PDB entry 7XAM | electron microscopy, 3.50 A resolution | chains A and C of the 34 polymer chains in the assembly

Chain A:
Molecule: 23S rRNA
From: Mycolicibacterium smegmatis MC2 155
Sequence (3120 nucleotides; each row starts with the number of its first residue):
     1 UAAGUGUUUA AGGGCGCAUG GUGGAUGCCU UGGCACUGGG AGCCGAUGAA GGACGUAGGA
    61 GGCUGCGAUA AGCCUCGGGG AGCUGUCAAC CGAGCGUUGA UCCGAGGAUG UCCGAAUGGG
   121 GAAACCCGGC ACGAGUGAUG UCGUGUCACC AGGCGCUGAA UAUAUAGGCG UCUGGGGGGA
   181 ACGCGGGGAA GUGAAACAUC UCAGUACCCG UAGGAAGAGA AAACAAAAUG UGAUUCCGUG
   241 AGUAGUGGCG AGCGAAAGCG GAGGAUGGCU AAACCGUAUG CAUGUGAUAC CGGGUAGGGG
   301 UUGUGUGUGC GGGGUUGUGG GACCUAUCUU UCCGGCUCUA CCUGGCUGGA GGGCAGUGAG
   361 AAAAUGUUGU GGUUAGCGGA AAUGGCUUGG GAUGGCCUGC CGUAGACGGU GAGAGCCCGG
   421 UACGUGAAAA CCCGACGUCU GUCUUGAUGG UGUUCCCGAG UAGCAGCGGG CCCGUGGAAU
   481 CUGCUGUGAA UCUGCCGGGA CCACCCGGUA AGCCUGAAUA CUUCCCAGUG ACCGAUAGCG
   541 GAUUAGUACC GUGAGGGAAU GGUGAAAAGU ACCCCGGGAG GGGAGUGAAA GAGUACCUGA
   601 AACCGUGCGC UUACAAUCCG UCAGAGCCCU CGACGUGUCG UGGGGUGAUG GCGUGCCUUU
   661 UGAAGAAUGA GCCUGCGAGU CAGGGACAUG UCGCGAGGUU AACCCGGGUG GGGUAGCCGC
   721 AGCGAAAGCG AGUCUGAAUA GGGCGUAUCC ACACAAGAGU GUGUGGUGUA GUGGUGUGUU
   781 CUGGACCCGA AGCGGAGUGA UCUACCCAUG GCCAGGGUGA AGCGCGGGUA AGACCGCGUG
   841 GAGGCCCGAA CCCACUUAGG UUGAAGACUG AGGGGAUGAG CUGUGGGUAG GGGUGAAAGG
   901 CCAAUCAAAC UCCGUGAUAG CUGGUUCUCC CCGAAAUGCA UUUAGGUGCA GCGUCGCAUG
   961 UUUCUUGCCG GAGGUAGAGC UACUGGAUGG CCGAUGGGCC CCACAGGGUU ACUGACGUCA
  1021 GCCAAACUCC GAAUGCCGGU AAGUCCAAGA GUGCGGCAGU GAGACGGCGG GGGAUAAGCU
  1081 CCGUGCGUCG AGAGGGAAAC AGCCCAGAUC GCCGGCUAAG GCCCCUAAGC GUGUGCUAAG
  1141 UGGAAAAGGA UGUGCAGUCG CGAAGACAAC CAGGAGGUUG GCUUAGAAGC AGCCACCCUU
  1201 GAAAGAGUGC GUAAUAGCUC ACUGGUCAAG UGAUUGUGCG CCGAUAAUGU AGCGGGGCUC
  1261 AAGCACACCG CCGAAGCCGC GGCAGCCAAC GUGUUGGCUG GGUAGGGGAG CGUCCUGCAU
  1321 CCGGUGAAGC CGCCGAGUGA UCGAGUGGUG GAGGGUGUGG GAGUGAGAAU GCAGGCAUGA
  1381 GUAGCGAUUA GGCAAGUGAG AACCUUGCCC GCCGAAAGAC CAAGGGUUCC UGGGCCAGGC
  1441 CAGUCCGCCC AGGGUGAGUC GGGACCUAAG GCGAGGCCGA CAGGCGUAGU CGAUGGACAA
  1501 CGGGUUGAUA UUCCCGUACC CGUGUAUGUG CGUCCAUGAU GAAUCAGCGG UACUAACCAU
  1561 CCAAAACCAC CGUGACCGCA CCUUUCGGGG UGUGGCGUUG GUGGGGCUGC AUGGGACCUU
  1621 CGUUGGUAGU AGUCAAGCGA UGGGGUGACG CAGGAAGGUA GCCGUACCGG UCAGUGGUAA
  1681 UACCGGGGUA AGCCUGUAGG GAGUCAGAUA GGUAAAUCCG UCUGGCAUAU AUCCUGAGAG
  1741 GUGAUGCAUA GCCGAGUGAG GCGAAUUCGG UGAUCCUAUG CUGCCGAGAA AAGCCUCUAG
  1801 CGAGGACAUA CACGGCCCGU ACCCCAAACC AACACAGGUG GUCAGGUAGA GAAUACUAAG
  1861 GCGUACGAGU GAACUAUGGU UAAGGAACUC GGCAAAAUGC CCCCGUAACU UCGGGAGAAG
  1921 GGGGACCCAC AUGGCGUGUA AGCCUUUACG GCCCAAGCGU GAGUGGGUGG CACAAACCAG
  1981 UGAGAAGCGA CUGUUUACUA AAAACACAGG UCCGUGCGAA GUCGCAAGAC GAUGUAUACG
  2041 GACUGACGCC UGCCCGGUGC UGGAAGGUUA AGAGGACCCG UUAACUCCCU UUGGGGGUGA
  2101 AGCGGAGAAU UUAAGCCCCA GUAAACGGCG GUGGUAACUA UAACCAUCCU AAGGUAGCGA
  2161 AAUUCCUUGU CGGGUAAGUU CCGACCUGCA CGAAUGGCGU AACGACUUCU CAACUGUCUC
  2221 AACCAUAGAC UCGGCGAAAU UGCACUACGA GUAAAGAUGC UCGUUACGCG CGGCAGGACG
  2281 AAAAGACCCC GGGACCUUCA CUACAACUUG GUAUUGGUGC UCGAUACGGU UUGUGUAGGA
  2341 UAGGUGGGAG ACUGUGAAGC UCACACGCCA GUGUGGGUGG AGUCGUUGUU GAAAUACCAC
  2401 UCUGAUCGUA UUGGGCCUCU AACCUCGGAC CGUAUAUCCG GUUCAGGGAC AGUGCCUGGU
  2461 GGGUAGUUUA ACUGGGGCGG UUGCCUCCUA AAAUGUAACG GAGGCGCCCA AAGGUUCCCU
  2521 CAACCUGGAC GGCAAUCAGG UGUUGAGUGU AAGUGCACAA GGGAGCUUGA CUGCGAGACG
  2581 GACAUGUCGA GCAGGGACGA AAGUCGGGAC UAGUGAUCCG GCACCUCUGA GUGGAAGGGG
  2641 UGUCGCUCAA CGGAUAAAAG GUACCCCGGG GAUAACAGGC UGAUCUUCCC CAAGAGUCCA
  2701 UAUCGACGGG AUGGUUUGGC ACCUCGAUGU CGGCUCGUCG CAUCCUGGGG CUGGAGCAGG
  2761 UCCCAAGGGU UGGGCUGUUC GCCCAUUAAA GCGGCACGCG AGCUGGGUUU AGAACGUCGU
  2821 GAGACAGUUC GGUCUCUAUC CGCCGCGCGC GUCAGAAGCU UGAGGAAACC UGUCCCUAGU
  2881 ACGAGAGGAC CGGGACGGAC GAACCUCUGG UAUACCAGUU GUCCCACCAG GGGCACGGCU
  2941 GGAUAGCCAC GUUCGGACAG GAUAACCGCU GAAAGCAUCU AAGCGGGAAA CCUCUUCCAA
  3001 GACCAGGCUU CUCACCCUCU AGGAGGGAUA AGGCCCCCCG CAGACCACGG GAUUGAUAGA
  3061 CCAGACCUGG AAGCCUAGUA AUAGGUGCAG GGAACUGGCA CUAACCGGCC GAAAACUUAC
Disordered / not traced: 1, 1562-1609, 2136-2144
Bound ions: Mg2+ site 1 near G13 (its only coordinating residue here); Mg2+ site 2: C28, G1354; Mg2+ site 3: C43, G214; Mg2+ site 4 near U56 (its only coordinating residue here); Mg2+ site 5 near U69 (its only coordinating residue here); Mg2+ site 6 near U117 (its only coordinating residue here); Mg2+ site 7: A159, U163; Mg2+ site 8: G191, U2467; Mg2+ site 9 near G191 (its only coordinating residue here); Mg2+ site 10: A196, C197; Mg2+ site 11 near G204 (its only coordinating residue here); Mg2+ site 12 near G217 (its only coordinating residue here); 233 more Mg2+ sites not listed

Chain C:
Protein: 50S ribosomal protein L2
From: Mycolicibacterium smegmatis MC2 155
Reference sequence: A0QSD4 (RL2_MYCS2); numbering as in UniProt (aligned over 1-278)
Sequence (278 residues; numbered 1 to 278; the number before each row is that of its first residue):
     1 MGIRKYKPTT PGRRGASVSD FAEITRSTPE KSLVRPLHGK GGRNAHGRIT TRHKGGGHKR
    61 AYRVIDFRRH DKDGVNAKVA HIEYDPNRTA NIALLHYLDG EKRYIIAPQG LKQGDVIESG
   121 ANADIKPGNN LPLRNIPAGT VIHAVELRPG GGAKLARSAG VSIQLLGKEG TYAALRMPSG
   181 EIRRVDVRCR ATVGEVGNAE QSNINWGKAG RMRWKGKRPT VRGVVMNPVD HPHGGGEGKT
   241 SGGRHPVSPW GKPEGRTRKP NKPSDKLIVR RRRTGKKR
Disordered / not traced: 1, 277-278
Bound ions: Mg2+ site 1: Asp85, Arg88; Mg2+ site 2 near Gly207 (its only coordinating residue here); Mg2+ site 3: Pro232, Gly235

Interface between chain A and chain C:
Residue-residue contacts (245; chain A residue first):
  C805(A) with Arg43(C), hydrogen bond to the sugar; Arg218(C), hydrogen bond to the phosphate
  C806(A) with Lys40(C), sugar contact; Arg43(C), hydrogen bond to the sugar; Gly55(C), phosphate contact; Gly56(C), phosphate contact; Arg218(C), salt bridge to the phosphate
  C807(A) with Gly39(C), phosphate contact; Gly55(C), phosphate contact; Gly56(C), hydrogen bond to the phosphate
  A808(A) with His38(C), phosphate contact; Gly39(C), hydrogen bond to the phosphate
  U809(A) with Lys59(C), salt bridge to the phosphate
  A820(A) with Lys7(C), phosphate contact; Thr9(C), sugar contact
  A821(A) with Arg4(C), hydrogen bond to the sugar; Lys7(C), phosphate contact
  A842(A) with Arg13(C), sugar contact
  G843(A) with Arg13(C), sugar contact
  G844(A) with Thr10(C), phosphate contact; Gly12(C), phosphate contact; Arg13(C), salt bridge to the phosphate; Lys208(C), salt bridge to the phosphate; Ala209(C), hydrogen bond to the base; Gly210(C), hydrogen bond to the base
  A879(A) with Lys208(C), salt bridge to the phosphate; Ala209(C), base contact; Gly210(C), sugar contact; Arg213(C), hydrogen bond to the base; Trp214(C), hydrogen bond to the phosphate
  G887(A) with Arg43(C), base contact; Gly47(C), sugar contact
  U888(A) with His46(C), sugar contact; Gly47(C), sugar contact; Arg48(C), hydrogen bond to the phosphate
  A889(A) with Arg48(C), salt bridge to the phosphate
  G890(A) with Arg48(C), salt bridge to the phosphate
  G892(A) with Arg48(C), sugar contact
  G893(A) with Arg48(C), salt bridge to the phosphate
  U894(A) with Arg48(C), phosphate contact; Ile49(C), hydrogen bond to the phosphate
  G895(A) with Ile49(C), phosphate contact; Arg218(C), salt bridge to the phosphate; Asp230(C), hydrogen bond to the base
  A896(A) with Arg218(C), salt bridge to the phosphate; Pro219(C), sugar contact; Val221(C), sugar contact
  A897(A) with Val221(C), base contact; Val225(C), hydrogen bond to the sugar; Met226(C), base contact; Asp230(C), base contact
  A898(A) with Val225(C), phosphate contact
  G899(A) with Asn227(C), sugar contact; Val229(C), base contact
  G1470(A) with His38(C), salt bridge to the phosphate
  G1486(A) with Ala45(C), phosphate contact
  U1646(A) with Lys31(C), salt bridge to the phosphate
  G1647(A) with Lys31(C), salt bridge to the phosphate
  A1648(A) with Lys31(C), hydrogen bond to the sugar
  G1711(A) with Asp99(C), sugar contact; Glu101(C), hydrogen bond to the sugar
  G1720(A) with Asp99(C), hydrogen bond to the base; Gly100(C), hydrogen bond to the sugar; Lys102(C), hydrogen bond to the phosphate
  U1721(A) with His96(C), phosphate contact; Leu98(C), sugar contact; Gly100(C), sugar contact; Lys102(C), salt bridge to the phosphate
  C1722(A) with Lys78(C), salt bridge to the phosphate
  C1785(A) with Arg4(C), salt bridge to the phosphate; Val18(C), sugar contact; Phe21(C), phosphate contact
  G1786(A) with His58(C), base contact; Arg211(C), salt bridge to the phosphate; Trp214(C), stacking on the base
  A1787(A) with Phe21(C), base contact; His58(C), sugar contact; Lys59(C), sugar contact; Arg60(C), salt bridge to the phosphate; Arg63(C), hydrogen bond to the sugar; Tyr84(C), stacking on the base; Pro86(C), sugar contact
  G1788(A) with His58(C), hydrogen bond to the base; Lys59(C), sugar contact; Arg60(C), phosphate contact; Ala61(C), hydrogen bond to the phosphate; Arg63(C), salt bridge to the phosphate; Pro86(C), phosphate contact
  A1789(A) with Pro36(C), sugar contact; Lys59(C), sugar contact
  A1790(A) with Pro36(C), sugar contact
  U1911(A) with Arg14(C), hydrogen bond to the sugar
  C1912(A) with Pro8(C), phosphate contact
  G1913(A) with Pro8(C), base contact; Thr9(C), sugar contact; Arg14(C), hydrogen bond to the base
  A1990(A) with Pro11(C), base contact
  C1991(A) with Pro11(C), base contact
  C2005(A) with Arg222(C), salt bridge to the phosphate; Val225(C), phosphate contact
  A2006(A) with Pro219(C), sugar contact; Thr220(C), sugar contact; Val221(C), phosphate contact; Arg222(C), salt bridge to the phosphate
  C2007(A) with Ala209(C), sugar contact; Pro219(C), phosphate contact; Thr220(C), hydrogen bond to the phosphate
  A2008(A) with Asn205(C), sugar contact; Trp206(C), phosphate contact; Gly207(C), hydrogen bond to the sugar; Lys208(C), sugar contact; Met212(C), sugar contact; Lys217(C), salt bridge to the phosphate
  G2009(A) with Ile204(C), phosphate contact; Asn205(C), sugar contact; Trp206(C), hydrogen bond to the phosphate
  G2014(A) with Gly255(C), sugar contact; Arg256(C), phosphate contact; Thr257(C), hydrogen bond to the sugar; Arg272(C), salt bridge to the phosphate; Thr274(C), phosphate contact
  U2015(A) with Arg256(C), phosphate contact; Thr257(C), hydrogen bond to the phosphate; Arg258(C), hydrogen bond to the phosphate; Arg272(C), salt bridge to the phosphate
  G2016(A) with Lys154(C), base contact; Met177(C), base contact; Pro178(C), base contact; Ser179(C), hydrogen bond to the base; Glu181(C), hydrogen bond to the sugar; Arg183(C), hydrogen bond to the sugar; Arg258(C), salt bridge to the phosphate; Ile268(C), sugar contact
  C2017(A) with Leu147(C), sugar contact; Lys154(C), sugar contact; Arg183(C), salt bridge to the phosphate; Arg258(C), salt bridge to the phosphate; Lys262(C), salt bridge to the phosphate; Ser264(C), hydrogen bond to the phosphate
  G2018(A) with Lys154(C), phosphate contact
  A2020(A) with Thr257(C), hydrogen bond to the sugar; Lys259(C), salt bridge to the phosphate
  G2021(A) with Thr50(C), base contact; Thr51(C), hydrogen bond to the base; Lys259(C), salt bridge to the phosphate
  U2022(A) with Thr50(C), base contact; Trp250(C), hydrogen bond to the phosphate
  C2023(A) with Asn44(C), hydrogen bond to the base; His46(C), hydrogen bond to the sugar; Arg48(C), phosphate contact; Thr50(C), sugar contact; Trp250(C), phosphate contact
  G2024(A) with His46(C), sugar contact
  G2028(A) with Asn44(C), base contact; His46(C), base contact
  A2029(A) with Asn44(C), sugar contact; Ala45(C), hydrogen bond to the sugar
  C2030(A) with Lys40(C), phosphate contact; Gly42(C), sugar contact; Arg43(C), sugar contact; Asn44(C), sugar contact; Thr50(C), hydrogen bond to the base; Thr51(C), base contact
  G2031(A) with Lys40(C), phosphate contact; Thr51(C), hydrogen bond to the sugar; Lys54(C), phosphate contact
  A2032(A) with Lys54(C), salt bridge to the phosphate
  U2033(A) with Leu37(C), phosphate contact; Lys40(C), salt bridge to the phosphate; Tyr62(C), stacking on the base
  G2034(A) with Tyr62(C), hydrogen bond to the phosphate; Phe67(C), phosphate contact; Asn87(C), sugar contact; Arg88(C), salt bridge to the phosphate; Arg157(C), salt bridge to the phosphate
  U2035(A) with Lys154(C), hydrogen bond to the sugar; Leu155(C), sugar contact; Ala156(C), hydrogen bond to the sugar; Arg157(C), salt bridge to the phosphate; Ser158(C), phosphate contact
  A2036(A) with Ala156(C), hydrogen bond to the phosphate; Arg157(C), hydrogen bond to the phosphate; Ser158(C), hydrogen bond to the phosphate; Val161(C), phosphate contact; Pro178(C), sugar contact; Ser179(C), hydrogen bond to the sugar
  U2037(A) with Thr89(C), sugar contact; Ser158(C), hydrogen bond to the sugar; Ala159(C), hydrogen bond to the sugar; Gly160(C), base contact; Asn198(C), base contact; Ala199(C), hydrogen bond to the base; Gln201(C), base contact; Ser202(C), hydrogen bond to the base
  A2038(A) with Thr89(C), sugar contact; Ser158(C), sugar contact
  C2039(A) with Lys54(C), hydrogen bond to the phosphate
  G2040(A) with Thr51(C), phosphate contact; Lys54(C), salt bridge to the phosphate
  G2041(A) with Arg52(C), salt bridge to the phosphate; His53(C), salt bridge to the phosphate; Ser248(C), sugar contact; Pro249(C), phosphate contact
  A2042(A) with Arg52(C), salt bridge to the phosphate; His231(C), salt bridge to the phosphate; His233(C), hydrogen bond to the phosphate; Pro246(C), sugar contact; Val247(C), sugar contact; Pro249(C), phosphate contact
  C2043(A) with Arg222(C), phosphate contact; Gly223(C), hydrogen bond to the phosphate; Val224(C), hydrogen bond to the phosphate; His233(C), phosphate contact
  U2044(A) with Arg222(C), salt bridge to the phosphate; Val224(C), phosphate contact
  G2045(A) with Arg222(C), base contact
  C2060(A) with Arg273(C), hydrogen bond to the sugar
  U2061(A) with Arg270(C), salt bridge to the phosphate; Arg273(C), sugar contact
  G2062(A) with Arg176(C), hydrogen bond to the phosphate; Arg270(C), salt bridge to the phosphate
  G2063(A) with Leu166(C), phosphate contact; Arg176(C), salt bridge to the phosphate
  U2122(A) with Lys276(C), hydrogen bond to the sugar
  A2125(A) with Lys276(C), hydrogen bond to the base
  C2296(A) with Val229(C), phosphate contact
  U2297(A) with Pro228(C), phosphate contact
  U2425(A) with Arg148(C), hydrogen bond to the base
  G2427(A) with Arg148(C), salt bridge to the phosphate; Gly150(C), sugar contact; Gly151(C), hydrogen bond to the sugar
  G2428(A) with Arg68(C), hydrogen bond to the phosphate; Gly150(C), sugar contact
  A2429(A) with Arg68(C), salt bridge to the phosphate
  A2445(A) with Arg148(C), base contact; Arg188(C), hydrogen bond to the sugar
  G2446(A) with Tyr172(C), phosphate contact; Arg188(C), salt bridge to the phosphate
  G2447(A) with Tyr172(C), hydrogen bond to the phosphate
  G2448(A) with Lys266(C), salt bridge to the phosphate
  A2451(A) with Asn261(C), sugar contact
  G2463(A) with Pro232(C), phosphate contact
  U2820(A) with Glu237(C), hydrogen bond to the sugar
  G2821(A) with Gly234(C), sugar contact; Glu237(C), phosphate contact
Interface residues without a listed pair, chain A (111 interface residues in all): C845, A908, A1469, C1485, G1645, G1650, C1784, C2013, A2019, A2046, A2201, U2298, U2308, G2452, A2822
Interface residues without a listed pair, chain C (143 interface residues in all): Tyr6, Ser27, Ser32, Arg35, Gly41, Tyr97, Pro149, Gly235, Gly236, His245, Gly251, Lys252, Glu254, Pro260, Arg271, Gly275
The authors on this interface:
  - interface residues, chain C: Arg270(C), Arg273(C), Lys276(C)

In short:
111 residues of chain A and 143 residues of chain C are in contact; the contacts include 67 hydrogen bonds, 48
salt bridges and 3 aromatic stacking contacts. Polar pairs include G844(A)-Ala209(C), G844(A)-Gly210(C) and
A879(A)-Arg213(C). The Mg2+ site 2 is built by C28(A) and G1354(A). From the paper: interface residues
Arg270(C), Arg273(C) and Lys276(C).
Chain A is 23S rRNA and chain C is 50S ribosomal protein L2, both from Mycolicibacterium smegmatis MC2 155;
the structure, Mycobacterium smegmatis 50S ribosomal subunit from Stationary phase of growth, was determined
by electron microscopy together with 7Y41 from the same study.
